8RGG - chains D and G of the 7 polymer chains in the assembly; structure by electron microscopy, 4.00 A resolution.

[Chain D]
Protein: Cytoplasmic dynein 2 intermediate chain 2
From: Homo sapiens
UniProt: Q96EX3 (DC2I2_HUMAN); numbering as in UniProt (aligned over 1-536)
Chain sequence (564 residues; each row starts with the number of its first residue):
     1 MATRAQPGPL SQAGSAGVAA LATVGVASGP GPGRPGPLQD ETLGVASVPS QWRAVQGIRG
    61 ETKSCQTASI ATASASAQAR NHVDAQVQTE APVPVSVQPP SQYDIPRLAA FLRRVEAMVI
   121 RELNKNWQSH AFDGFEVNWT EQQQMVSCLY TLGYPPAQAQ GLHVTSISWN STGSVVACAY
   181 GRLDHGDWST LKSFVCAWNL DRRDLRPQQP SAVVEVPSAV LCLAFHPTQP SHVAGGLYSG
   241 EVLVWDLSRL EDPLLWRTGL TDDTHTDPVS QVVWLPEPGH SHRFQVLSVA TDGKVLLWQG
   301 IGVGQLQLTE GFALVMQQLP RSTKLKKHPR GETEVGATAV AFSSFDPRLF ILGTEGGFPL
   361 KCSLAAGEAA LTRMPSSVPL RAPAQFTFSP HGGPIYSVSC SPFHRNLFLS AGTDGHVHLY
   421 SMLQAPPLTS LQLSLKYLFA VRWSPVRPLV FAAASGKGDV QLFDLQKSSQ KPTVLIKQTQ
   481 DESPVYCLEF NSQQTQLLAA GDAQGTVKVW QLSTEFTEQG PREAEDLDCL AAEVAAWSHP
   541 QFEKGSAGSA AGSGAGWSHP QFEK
Unresolved in the structure: 1-80, 537-564
Differences from the reference sequence: conflict G60 (Trp in Q96EX3); expression tag (537-564)
UniProt features mapped onto this chain:
  - region: R80 to V93 (DYNLL2 binding), P106 to A131 (DYNLRB1 binding)
  - modified residue: S15 (Phosphoserine)

[Chain G]
Protein: Dynein light chain roadblock-type 1
From: Homo sapiens
UniProt: Q9NP97 (DLRB1_HUMAN); residue numbers follow UniProt; this construct covers 1-96
Chain sequence (96 residues; numbered 1 to 96; the number before each row is that of its first residue):
     1 MAEVEETLKR LQSQKGVQGI IVVNTEGIPI KSTMDNPTTT QYASLMHSFI LKARSTVRDI
    61 DPQNDLTFLR IRSKKNEIMV APDKDYFLIV IQNPTE
Unresolved in the structure: 1-2, 96
UniProt features mapped onto this chain:
  - modified residue: A2 (N-acetylalanine)

[Chain D / chain G interface]
Contacting residue pairs (4):
  V137(D) with P82(G)
  N138(D) with K84(G), hydrogen bond (backbone-backbone)
  V446(D) with Q63(G)
  Q519(D) with Q63(G)
Other interface residues (no listed pair), chain D (6 interface residues in all): W139, E518
Other interface residues (no listed pair), chain G (5 interface residues in all): D65, D83

[In short]
6 residues of chain D face 5 of chain G across their interface, with 1 hydrogen bond. Its one hydrogen bond,
N138(D)-K84(G), is backbone to backbone.
Chain D is Cytoplasmic dynein 2 intermediate chain 2 and chain G is Dynein light chain roadblock-type 1, both
from Homo sapiens; the structure, Structure of dynein-2 intermediate chain DYNC2I2 (WDR34) in complex with
dynein-2 heavy chain DYNC2H1, was determined by electron microscopy (same publication as 8RGH and 8RGI).
